PDB entry 3MZL | X-ray diffraction, 2.80 A resolution | chains B and C of the 4 polymer chains in the assembly

== Chain B ==
Protein: Protein transport protein SEC31
Organism: Saccharomyces cerevisiae
Notes: fragment: deletion of residues 474-507
UniProt: P38968 (SEC31_YEAST); numbering as in UniProt; present here: 370-473, 508-746
Sequence (345 residues; numbered 368 to 746; 34 numbers in that range are skipped by the numbering (no residue carries them; nothing is unmodelled there); the number before each row is that of its first residue):
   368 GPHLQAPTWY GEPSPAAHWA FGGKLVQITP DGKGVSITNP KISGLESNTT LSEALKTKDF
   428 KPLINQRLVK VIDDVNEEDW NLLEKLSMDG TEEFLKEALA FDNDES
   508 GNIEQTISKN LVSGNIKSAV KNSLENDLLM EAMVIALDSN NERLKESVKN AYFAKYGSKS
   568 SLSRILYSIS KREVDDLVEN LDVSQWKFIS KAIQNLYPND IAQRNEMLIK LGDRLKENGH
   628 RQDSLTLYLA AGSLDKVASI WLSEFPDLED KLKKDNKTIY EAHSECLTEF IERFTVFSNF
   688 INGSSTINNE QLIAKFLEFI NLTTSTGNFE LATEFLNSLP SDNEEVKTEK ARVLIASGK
Unresolved in the structure: 368-375, 470-473, 691-693, 746
Construct notes: expression tag (368-369)
What the authors report for this chain:
  - self-association interface (contacts with another copy of this molecule): Met540, Leu544
  - mutagenesis - M540E/L544E: abolished binding to Protein transport protein SEC31 (chain B)
  - mutagenesis - M540E/L544E: abolished growth

== Chain C ==
Protein: Protein transport protein SEC13
Organism: Saccharomyces cerevisiae
UniProt: Q04491 (SEC13_YEAST); numbering as in UniProt (aligned over 1-297)
Sequence (297 residues; each row starts with the number of its first residue):
     1 MVVIANAHNE LIHDAVLDYY GKRLATCSSD KTIKIFEVEG ETHKLIDTLT GHEGPVWRVD
    61 WAHPKFGTIL ASCSYDGKVL IWKEENGRWS QIAVHAVHSA SVNSVQWAPH EYGPLLLVAS
   121 SDGKVSVVEF KENGTTSPII IDAHAIGVNS ASWAPATIEE DGEHNGTKES RKFVTGGADN
   181 LVKIWKYNSD AQTYVLESTL EGHSDWVRDV AWSPTVLLRS YLASVSQDRT CIIWTQDNEQ
   241 GPWKKTLLKE EKFPDVLWRA SWSLSGNVLA LSGGDNKVTL WKENLEGKWE PAGEVHQ
Unresolved in the structure: 1, 158-169, 293-297

== How chain B and chain C interact ==
Residue-residue contacts - 20 pairs, chain B then chain C:
  Asn663(B) with Leu285(C)
  Lys664(B) with Leu285(C)
  Thr665(B) with Glu283(C); Asn284(C); Leu285(C)
  Ile666(B) with Leu217(C), hydrophobic
  Tyr667(B) with Leu217(C), hydrophobic; Ser265(C); Gly266(C)
  His670(B) with Leu217(C)
  Asn708(B) with Ser265(C)
  Leu709(B) with Ser265(C)
  Ser712(B) with Ser265(C), hydrogen bond
  Ala738(B) with Tyr20(C)
  Arg739(B) with Tyr19(C), hydrogen bond; Tyr20(C)
  Ile742(B) with Tyr20(C), hydrophobic
  Ala743(B) with Tyr20(C)
  Gly745(B) with Lys22(C); Glu39(C)
Other interface residues (no listed pair), chain B (15 interface residues in all): Glu736
Other interface residues (no listed pair), chain C (12 interface residues in all): Leu218, Leu264

== Overview ==
The interface between chain B and chain C involves 15 residues on one side and 12 on the other, with 2
hydrogen bonds. Polar contacts include Ser712(B)-Ser265(C) and Arg739(B)-Tyr19(C). The paper reports that
M540E/L544E of chain B abolish binding to Protein transport protein SEC31 (chain B); a self-association
interface involving Met540(B) and Leu544(B).
Chain B is Protein transport protein SEC31 and chain C is Protein transport protein SEC13, both from
Saccharomyces cerevisiae; the structure, Sec13/Sec31 edge element, loop deletion mutant, was determined by
X-ray diffraction together with 3MZK from the same study.
